PDB entry 8Q1G | X-ray diffraction, 2.60 A resolution | chains A and B of the 3 polymer chains in the assembly

== Chain A ==
Name: Lysine-specific histone demethylase 1A
From: Homo sapiens
Notes: EC 1.-.-.-
UniProt: O60341 (KDM1A_HUMAN); residue numbers follow UniProt; this construct covers 123-852
Chain sequence (730 residues; numbered 123 to 852; the number before each row is that of its first residue):
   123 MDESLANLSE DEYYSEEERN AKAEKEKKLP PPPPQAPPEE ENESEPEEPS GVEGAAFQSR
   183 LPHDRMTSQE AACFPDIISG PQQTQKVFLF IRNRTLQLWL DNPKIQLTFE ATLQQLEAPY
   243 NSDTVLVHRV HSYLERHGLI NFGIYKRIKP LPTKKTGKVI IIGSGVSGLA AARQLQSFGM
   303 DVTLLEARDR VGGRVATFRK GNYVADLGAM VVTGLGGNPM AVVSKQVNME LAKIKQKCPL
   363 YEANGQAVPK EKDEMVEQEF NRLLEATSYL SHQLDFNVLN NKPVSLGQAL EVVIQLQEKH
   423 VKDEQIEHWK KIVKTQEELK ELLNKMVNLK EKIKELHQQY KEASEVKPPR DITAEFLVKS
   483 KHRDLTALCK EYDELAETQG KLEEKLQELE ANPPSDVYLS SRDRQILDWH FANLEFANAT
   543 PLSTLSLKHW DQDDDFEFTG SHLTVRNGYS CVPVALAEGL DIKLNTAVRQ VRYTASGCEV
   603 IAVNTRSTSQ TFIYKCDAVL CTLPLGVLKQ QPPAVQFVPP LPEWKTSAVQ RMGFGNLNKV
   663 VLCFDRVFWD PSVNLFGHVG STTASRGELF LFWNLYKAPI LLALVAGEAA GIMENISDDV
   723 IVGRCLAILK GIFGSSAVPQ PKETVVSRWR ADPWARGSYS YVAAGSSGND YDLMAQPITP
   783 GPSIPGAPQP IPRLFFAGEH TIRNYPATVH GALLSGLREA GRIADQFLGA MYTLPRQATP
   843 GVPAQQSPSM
Not modelled in the structure: 123-170, 837-852
Small-molecule neighbours: FAD (flavin-adenine dinucleotide): Ile-284, Gly-285, Ser-286, Gly-287, Val-288, Ser-289, Gly-290, Leu-307, Glu-308, Ala-309, Arg-310, Gly-314, Gly-315, Arg-316, Val-317, Leu-329, Gly-330, Ala-331, Met-332, Val-333, Thr-588, Ala-589, Val-590, Thr-624, Leu-625, Pro-626, Val-629, Val-637, Leu-659, Lys-661, Trp-751, Trp-756, Ser-760, Tyr-761, Gly-800, Glu-801, Ala-809, Thr-810, Val-811, His-812, Ala-814
From the paper describing this entry:
  - mutagenesis - H564A: decreased catalytic activity
  - mutagenesis - Y391K: increased catalytic activity on H3K14ac
  - mutagenesis - Y391K: unchanged catalytic activity on non-acetylated H3K4me2 and H3K4mel
  - mutagenesis - Y391K: unchanged binding to H3K14ac nucleosomes
  - mutagenesis - Y391K: unchanged binding to SNAG domain peptide from SNAIL
  - mutagenesis - Y391K: unchanged binding to H3K4M and H3K4M/K14ac peptides
  - mutagenesis - Y391K: unchanged catalytic activity on H3K9ac nucleosomes
  - mutagenesis - Y391K: unchanged growth

== Chain B ==
Name: REST corepressor 1
From: Homo sapiens
UniProt: Q9UKL0 (RCOR1_HUMAN); numbering as in UniProt (aligned over 305-482)
Chain sequence (178 residues; row label = number of the first residue in the row):
   305 RAKRKPPKGM FLSQEDVEAV SANATAATTV LRQLDMELVS VKRQIQNIKQ TNSALKEKLD
   365 GGIEPYRLPE VIQKCNARWT TEEQLLAVQA IRKYGRDFQA ISDVIGNKSV VQVKNFFVNY
   425 RRRFNIDEVL QEWEAEHGKE ETNGPSNQKP VKSPDNSIKM PEEEDEAPVL DVRYASAS
Not modelled in the structure: 305-307, 441-482
From the paper describing this entry:
  - conformationally variable residues: Arg-308, Lys-309

== Chain A / chain B interface ==
Residue-residue contacts - 101 pairs, chain A then chain B:
  Glu-381(A) with Met-314(B)
  Arg-384(A) with Pro-311(B); Lys-312(B), hydrogen bond (side chain-backbone); Gly-313(B); Met-314(B)
  Glu-387(A) with Pro-311(B)
  Ala-388(A) with Leu-316(B), hydrophobic
  Tyr-391(A) with Arg-308(B); Lys-309(B); Pro-310(B), hydrophobic; Leu-316(B), hydrophobic
  Gln-395(A) with Arg-308(B)
  Leu-396(A) with Leu-316(B); Gln-318(B)
  Leu-401(A) with Ser-325(B)
  Gln-417(A) with Val-324(B); Ala-331(B)
  Leu-418(A) with Phe-315(B); Asp-320(B); Val-321(B), hydrophobic; Val-324(B), hydrophobic
  Gln-419(A) with Gly-313(B), hydrogen bond (side chain-backbone); Met-314(B); Phe-315(B), hydrogen bond (side chain-backbone); Leu-316(B)
  Glu-420(A) with Leu-335(B)
  Lys-421(A) with Asp-320(B), salt bridge; Leu-335(B); Leu-338(B)
  His-422(A) with Phe-315(B)
  Lys-424(A) with Leu-335(B); Leu-338(B); Asp-339(B)
  Asp-425(A) with Leu-338(B)
  Gln-427(A) with Leu-342(B)
  Ile-428(A) with Leu-338(B); Glu-341(B); Leu-342(B), hydrophobic
  Trp-431(A) with Leu-342(B); Val-345(B), hydrophobic; Lys-346(B); Ile-349(B), hydrophobic
  Ile-434(A) with Ile-349(B), hydrophobic
  Val-435(A) with Val-345(B), hydrophobic; Ile-349(B), hydrophobic
  Gln-438(A) with Ile-352(B); Lys-353(B); Asn-356(B), hydrogen bond (backbone-side chain)
  Glu-439(A) with Ile-352(B)
  Leu-441(A) with Asn-356(B)
  Lys-442(A) with Ile-352(B); Thr-355(B); Asn-356(B); Leu-359(B)
  Leu-445(A) with Asn-356(B); Leu-359(B); Lys-360(B)
  Asn-446(A) with Leu-359(B)
  Met-448(A) with Leu-363(B), hydrophobic
  Val-449(A) with Lys-362(B); Leu-363(B), hydrophobic
  Lys-452(A) with Lys-362(B), hydrogen bond (side chain-backbone); Leu-363(B); Asp-364(B), hydrogen bond (side chain-backbone); Gly-366(B); Tyr-370(B)
  Ile-455(A) with Ile-367(B), hydrophobic; Tyr-370(B), hydrophobic
  Lys-456(A) with Tyr-370(B)
  His-459(A) with Pro-369(B); Tyr-370(B); Leu-372(B)
  Tyr-462(A) with Leu-372(B), hydrophobic
  Ile-474(A) with Glu-386(B); Leu-389(B), hydrophobic; Gln-393(B)
  Thr-475(A) with Gln-393(B)
  Phe-478(A) with Leu-390(B), hydrophobic; Gln-393(B); Ala-394(B); Lys-397(B); Val-408(B), hydrophobic
  Lys-481(A) with Leu-390(B); Val-408(B)
  Ser-482(A) with Tyr-398(B), hydrogen bond (backbone-side chain); Val-408(B)
  His-484(A) with Leu-372(B)
  Arg-485(A) with Tyr-398(B); Ala-404(B); Asp-407(B)
  Asp-486(A) with Tyr-398(B), hydrogen bond
  Leu-487(A) with Tyr-370(B); Leu-372(B), hydrophobic
  Cys-491(A) with Ile-367(B), hydrophobic
  Tyr-494(A) with Leu-363(B); Gly-366(B); Ile-367(B), hydrophobic
  Asp-495(A) with Ile-367(B); Arg-371(B), salt bridge
  Glu-505(A) with Lys-360(B)
  Glu-512(A) with Lys-353(B), salt bridge
Also at the interface, not in a pair above, chain A (55 interface residues in all): Leu-385, Leu-392, Val-414, Val-415, Lys-432, Gln-501, Tyr-520
Also at the interface, not in a pair above, chain B (51 interface residues in all): Ser-317, Gln-348, Val-375

== In short ==
Chain A and chain B form an interface of 55 and 51 residues respectively; the contacts include 8 hydrogen
bonds and 3 salt bridges. Polar pairs include Lys-421(A)/Asp-320(B), Asp-495(A)/Arg-371(B) and
Glu-512(A)/Lys-353(B). Ligands of chain A: flavin-adenine dinucleotide. From the paper: H564A of chain A
reduces catalytic activity; conformational variability at Arg-308(B) and Lys-309(B).
Chain A is Lysine-specific histone demethylase 1A and chain B is REST corepressor 1, both from Homo sapiens;
the structure, LSD1-CoREST bound to Acetylated K14 of Histone H3, was determined by X-ray diffraction,
deposited together with 8Q1H and 8Q1J.
